Entry 9J2F (electron microscopy, 2.20 A resolution); this record covers chains 9 and b of the 54 polymer chains in the assembly.

Chain 9 (and b):
Molecule: Antenna complex alpha/beta subunit domain-containing protein
Organism: Blastochloris tepida
Notes: chain b of this document is another copy of the same molecule, construct and numbering; everything in this record applies to it too
UniProt: A0A348FW71 (A0A348FW71_9HYPH); residues 0-68 here correspond to UniProt positions 1-69 (UniProt number = residue number + 1)
Amino-acid sequence (69 residues; row label = number of the first residue in the row; numbering starts at 0):
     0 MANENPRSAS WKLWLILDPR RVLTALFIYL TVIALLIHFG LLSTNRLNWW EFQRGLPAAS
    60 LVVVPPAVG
Unresolved in the structure: 0-6, 57-68
Bound ions: Mg2+: Ser42 (shared with 2 residues of chain C)
Small-molecule neighbours:
  - bacteriochlorophyll b (BCB), molecule 1: Leu12, Leu29, Ile32, Ala33, Ile36, His37, Leu40, Leu46
  - bacteriochlorophyll b (BCB), molecule 2: Leu16, Arg20, Val21, Ala24, Tyr28, Ile36
  - bacteriochlorophyll b (BCB), molecule 3: Leu22, Thr23, Leu25, Phe26, Leu29, Thr30, Ala33, His37, Leu46, Trp48, Trp49
  - all-trans-1,2-dihydroneurosporene (NS0), molecule 1: Ala8, Ser9, Lys11, Leu12, Ile15
  - all-trans-1,2-dihydroneurosporene (NS0), molecule 2: Leu22, Leu25, Tyr28, Leu29, Ile32, Leu35, Ile36
  - all-trans-1,2-dihydroneurosporene (NS0), molecule 3: Thr30, Ala33, Leu34, His37, Phe38, Leu41, Trp49

How chain 9 and chain b interact:
Contacting residue pairs - 21 pairs, chain 9 then chain b:
  Ile15(9) with Arg19(b)
  Leu16(9) with Arg19(b)
  Arg20(9) with Thr23(b)
  Tyr28(9) with Phe26(b), hydrophobic; Thr30(b), hydrogen bond
  Leu35(9) with Leu34(b), hydrophobic
  Gly39(9) with Trp49(b)
  Leu40(9) with Trp49(b)
  Thr43(9) with Trp49(b); Glu50(b)
  Asn44(9) with Glu50(b), hydrogen bond (backbone-side chain); Arg53(b)
  Arg45(9) with Trp48(b), hydrogen bond (side chain-backbone); Trp49(b), hydrogen bond (side chain-backbone); Glu50(b), hydrogen bond (backbone-side chain); Phe51(b)
  Leu46(9) with Trp49(b)
  Gln52(9) with Phe51(b)
  Arg53(9) with Phe51(b)
  Gly54(9) with Phe51(b)
  Leu55(9) with Phe51(b), hydrophobic
Interface residues without a listed pair, chain 9 (17 interface residues in all): Leu12, Ile36
Interface residues without a listed pair, chain b (12 interface residues in all): Leu22, Phe38

Overview:
17 residues of chain 9 face 12 of chain b across their interface; the contacts include 5 hydrogen bonds. Polar
contacts include Tyr28(9)-Thr30(b), Asn44(9)-Glu50(b) and Arg45(9)-Trp48(b). Ligands of chain 9: 3 copies of
all-trans-1,2-dihydroneurosporene and 3 copies of bacteriochlorophyll b.
Both chains are Antenna complex alpha/beta subunit domain-containing protein (Blastochloris tepida). Entry
9J2F (Structure of photosynthetic LH1-RC complex from the purple bacterium Blastochloris tepida) was
determined by electron microscopy.
